Entry 6HYI (X-ray diffraction, 1.40 A resolution); this record covers chain B.

== Chain B ==
Molecule: Protein kinase A regulatory subunit
From: Trypanosoma cruzi
UniProtKB: Q86RB0 (Q86RB0_TRYCR); numbering as in UniProt (aligned over 200-503)
Sequence (304 residues; row label = number of the first residue in the row):
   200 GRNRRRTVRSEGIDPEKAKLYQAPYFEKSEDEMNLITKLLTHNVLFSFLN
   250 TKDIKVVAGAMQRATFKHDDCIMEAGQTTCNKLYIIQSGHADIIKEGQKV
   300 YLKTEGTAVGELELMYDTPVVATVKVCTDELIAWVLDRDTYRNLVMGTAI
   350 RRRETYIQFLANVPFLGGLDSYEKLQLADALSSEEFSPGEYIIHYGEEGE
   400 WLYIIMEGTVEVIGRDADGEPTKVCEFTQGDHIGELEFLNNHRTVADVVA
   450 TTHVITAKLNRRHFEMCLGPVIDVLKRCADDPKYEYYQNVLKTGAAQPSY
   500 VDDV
Not modelled in the structure: 200-212, 502-503
Ligand contacts:
  - inosine (NOS), molecule 1: Met272, Ile292, Lys294, Tyr300, Lys302, Ala307, Val308, Gly309, Glu310, Leu311, Glu312, Val319, Val320, Ala321, Val323, Tyr371
  - inosine (NOS), molecule 2: Ile392, Val411, Val423, Cys424, Phe426, His431, Ile432, Gly433, Glu434, Leu435, Glu436, Thr443, Val444, Ala445, Val447, Lys482, Tyr483, Tyr485, Tyr486
Reported in the primary citation:
  - binding site for inosine: Lys294, Gly309 to Ala321, Tyr371, Gly433 to Asp446, Tyr483
  - conformationally variable residues (side-chain flip): Lys294, Tyr485

== In short ==
Chain B binds inosine. From the paper: a binding site for inosine at Lys294, Gly309 and Tyr371 among others;
conformational variability at Lys294 and Tyr485.
Chain B is Protein kinase A regulatory subunit (Trypanosoma cruzi); the structure, Regulatory subunit of a
cAMP-independent protein kinase A from Trypanosoma cruzi at 1.4 A resolution in ..., was determined by X-ray
diffraction (same publication as 6FLO and 6H4G).
